PDB entry 7WB1 | electron microscopy, 3.70 A resolution | chains B and A of the 4 polymer chains in the assembly

# Chain B
Molecule: Ts-DNA
Organism: Planctomycetes bacterium
Sequence (40 nucleotides; numbered -9 to 30; the number before each row is that of its first residue; numbers below 1 keep their minus sign (DA-9 is residue -9)):
    -9 ATCGTTATAC TTTGATTTTC TGCTGCAGGA TGAAATCCCG
Not modelled in the structure: -9 to 0

# Chain A
Molecule: dPlmCasX
Organism: Planctomycetes bacterium
Reference sequence: A0A1G3BXR9 (A0A1G3BXR9_9BACT); residues 1-978 here = UniProt positions 1-978
Sequence (978 residues; numbered 1 to 978; the number before each row is that of its first residue):
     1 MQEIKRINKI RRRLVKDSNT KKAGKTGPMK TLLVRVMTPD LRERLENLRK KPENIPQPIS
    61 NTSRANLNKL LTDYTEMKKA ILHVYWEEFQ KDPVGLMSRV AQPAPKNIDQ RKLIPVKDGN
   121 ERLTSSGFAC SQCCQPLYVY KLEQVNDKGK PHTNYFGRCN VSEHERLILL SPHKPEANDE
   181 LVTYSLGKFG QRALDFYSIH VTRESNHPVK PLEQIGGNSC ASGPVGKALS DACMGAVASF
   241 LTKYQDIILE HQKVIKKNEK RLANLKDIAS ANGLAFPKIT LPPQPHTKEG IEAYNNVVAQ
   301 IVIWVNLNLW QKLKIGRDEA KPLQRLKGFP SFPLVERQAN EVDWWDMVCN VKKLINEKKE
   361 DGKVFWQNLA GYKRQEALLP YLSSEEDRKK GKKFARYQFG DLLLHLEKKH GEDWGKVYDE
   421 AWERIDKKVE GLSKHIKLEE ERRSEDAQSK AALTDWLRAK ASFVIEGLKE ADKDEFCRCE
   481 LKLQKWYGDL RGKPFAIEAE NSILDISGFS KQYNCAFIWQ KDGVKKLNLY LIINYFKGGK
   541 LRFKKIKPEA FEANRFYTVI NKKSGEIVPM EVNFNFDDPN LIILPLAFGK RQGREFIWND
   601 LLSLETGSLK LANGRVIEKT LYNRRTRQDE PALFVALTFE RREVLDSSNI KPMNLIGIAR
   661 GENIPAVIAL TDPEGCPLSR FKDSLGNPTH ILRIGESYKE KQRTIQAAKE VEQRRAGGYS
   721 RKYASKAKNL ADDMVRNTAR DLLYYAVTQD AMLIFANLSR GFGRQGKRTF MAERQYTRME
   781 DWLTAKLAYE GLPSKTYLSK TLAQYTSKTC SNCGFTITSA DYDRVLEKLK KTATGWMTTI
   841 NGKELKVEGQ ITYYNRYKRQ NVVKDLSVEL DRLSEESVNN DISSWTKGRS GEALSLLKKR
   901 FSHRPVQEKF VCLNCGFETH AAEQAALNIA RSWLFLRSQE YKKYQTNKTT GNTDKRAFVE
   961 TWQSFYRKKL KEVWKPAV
Not modelled in the structure: 1-3, 118-124, 175-182
Sequence notes: engineered mutation Ala659 (Asp in A0A1G3BXR9), Ala756 (Glu in A0A1G3BXR9), Ala922 (Asp in A0A1G3BXR9)

# Interface between chain B and chain A
Contacting residue pairs (64):
  DT1(B) - Tyr857(A)  hydrogen bond to the base
  DT2(B) - Tyr857(A)  base contact
  DT2(B) - Arg859(A)  hydrogen bond to the phosphate
  DT3(B) - Arg856(A)  salt bridge to the phosphate
  DT3(B) - Arg859(A)  salt bridge to the phosphate
  DG4(B) - Asn306(A)  hydrogen bond to the base
  DG4(B) - Arg317(A)  hydrogen bond to the phosphate
  DG4(B) - Arg856(A)  salt bridge to the phosphate
  DA5(B) - Arg317(A)  salt bridge to the phosphate
  DT6(B) - Ile303(A)  sugar contact
  DT8(B) - Gln484(A)  sugar contact
  DT9(B) - Gly488(A)  sugar contact
  DC10(B) - Gly492(A)  sugar contact
  DC10(B) - Phe495(A)  phosphate contact
  DC10(B) - Ala496(A)  phosphate contact
  DT11(B) - Phe495(A)  phosphate contact
  DT11(B) - Ala496(A)  phosphate contact
  DT11(B) - Ile497(A)  hydrogen bond to the phosphate
  DT11(B) - Tyr719(A)  sugar contact
  DT11(B) - Arg721(A)  phosphate contact
  DG12(B) - Tyr719(A)  hydrogen bond to the sugar
  DG12(B) - Arg721(A)  salt bridge to the phosphate
  DG12(B) - Ala724(A)  phosphate contact
  DG12(B) - Met771(A)  base contact
  DC13(B) - Ala724(A)  phosphate contact
  DC13(B) - Ser725(A)  phosphate contact
  DC13(B) - Ala727(A)  phosphate contact
  DC13(B) - Lys728(A)  hydrogen bond to the phosphate
  DC13(B) - Met771(A)  base contact
  DT14(B) - Lys728(A)  phosphate contact
  DT14(B) - Met771(A)  sugar contact
  DT14(B) - Gln775(A)  phosphate contact
  DT14(B) - Arg778(A)  salt bridge to the phosphate
  DG15(B) - Arg774(A)  phosphate contact
  DG15(B) - Thr777(A)  hydrogen bond to the phosphate
  DG15(B) - Arg778(A)  phosphate contact
  DC16(B) - Arg760(A)  salt bridge to the phosphate
  DA17(B) - Ser239(A)  base contact
  DA17(B) - Thr242(A)  phosphate contact
  DG18(B) - Lys188(A)  salt bridge to the phosphate
  DG19(B) - Lys188(A)  salt bridge to the phosphate
  DG19(B) - Gly190(A)  phosphate contact
  DG19(B) - Gln191(A)  hydrogen bond to the phosphate
  DG19(B) - Arg615(A)  base contact
  DA20(B) - Met29(A)  base contact
  DA20(B) - Arg192(A)  salt bridge to the phosphate
  DA20(B) - Ala612(A)  sugar contact
  DA20(B) - Asn613(A)  hydrogen bond to the sugar
  DT21(B) - Arg192(A)  hydrogen bond to the base
  DT21(B) - Ser507(A)  sugar contact
  DT21(B) - Tyr513(A)  sugar contact
  DT21(B) - Lys610(A)  salt bridge to the phosphate
  DT21(B) - Ala612(A)  phosphate contact
  DG22(B) - Lys227(A)  hydrogen bond to the base
  DG22(B) - Gly508(A)  phosphate contact
  DG22(B) - Phe509(A)  hydrogen bond to the phosphate
  DG22(B) - Ser510(A)  hydrogen bond to the phosphate
  DG22(B) - Gln512(A)  base contact
  DG22(B) - Tyr513(A)  hydrogen bond to the base
  DG22(B) - Lys563(A)  phosphate contact
  DA23(B) - Lys227(A)  base contact
  DA23(B) - Gln512(A)  hydrogen bond to the base
  DA23(B) - Lys562(A)  phosphate contact
  DA23(B) - Lys563(A)  hydrogen bond to the phosphate
Also at the interface, not in a pair above, chain B (24 interface residues in all): DT7, DA24
Also at the interface, not in a pair above, chain A (55 interface residues in all): Phe189, Gly235, Asn296, Ala299, Val302, Gln311, Glu386, Asp489, Lys709, Gly761, Ala772

# In short
24 residues of chain B face 55 of chain A across their interface; the contacts include 17 hydrogen bonds and
11 salt bridges. Polar pairs include DT1(B)-Tyr857(A), DG4(B)-Asn306(A) and DT21(B)-Arg192(A).
Here chain B is Ts-DNA and chain A is dPlmCasX, both from Planctomycetes bacterium. Entry 7WB1
(PlmCasX-sgRNAv2-dsDNA ternary complex at nts loading state) was determined by electron microscopy, deposited
together with 7WAY, 7WAZ and 7WB0.
